PDB entry 7WMC | X-ray diffraction, 2.55 A resolution | chains A and E of the 5 polymer chains in the assembly

# Chain A
Molecule: Nicotinamide N-methyltransferase
Source organism: Homo sapiens
Notes: EC 2.1.1.1
UniProtKB: P40261 (NNMT_HUMAN); numbering as in UniProt (aligned over 3-260)
Chain sequence (259 residues; each row starts with the number of its first residue):
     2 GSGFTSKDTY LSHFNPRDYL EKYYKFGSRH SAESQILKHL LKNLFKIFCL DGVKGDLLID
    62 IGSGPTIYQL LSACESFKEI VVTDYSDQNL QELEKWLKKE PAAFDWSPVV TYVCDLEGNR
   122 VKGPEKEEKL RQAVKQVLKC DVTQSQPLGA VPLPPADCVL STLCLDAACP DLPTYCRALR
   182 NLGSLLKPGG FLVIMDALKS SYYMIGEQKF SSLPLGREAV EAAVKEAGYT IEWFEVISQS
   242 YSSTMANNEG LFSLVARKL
Not modelled in the structure: 2-3, 200-216, 239-250
Construct notes: expression tag (2); conflict A103 (Glu in P40261)
Swiss-Prot annotation at these positions:
  - binding site (S-adenosyl-L-methionine): Y20, Y25, G63, Y69, D85, N90, D142, V143, T163
  - binding site (nicotinamide): D197, S213
  - modified residue: R18 (Citrulline), K39 (N6-acetyllysine), R132 (Citrulline), R181 (Citrulline)
  - mutagenesis: R18 (R18K: Has no effect on N-methyltransferase activity), Y20 (Y20A: Loss of N-methyltransferase activity; Y20F: Decreases N-methyltransferase activity), R132 (R132K: Loss of N-methyltransferase activity like its citrullinated counterpart), R181 (R181K: Has no effect on N-methyltransferase activity), D197 (D197A: Loss of N-methyltransferase activity), S201 (S201A: Has no effect on N-methyltransferase activity), S213 (S213A: Has no effect on N-methyltransferase activity)

# Chain E
Molecule: Peptide1
Chain sequence (10 residues; numbered 600 to 609; the number before each row is that of its first residue):
   600 GFXRGXWPCG
Not modelled in the structure: 609
Modified residues: XA6 ((2S)-3-(4-aminocarbonylphenyl)-2-azanyl-propanoic acid) at position 602; 2IQ (2-(hexylamino)ethanoic acid) at position 605

# How chain A and chain E interact
Contacting residue pairs - 15 pairs, chain A then chain E:
  E22(A) - R603(E)  hydrogen bond (backbone-side chain)
  K23(A) - R603(E)
  K26(A) - R603(E)
  F27(A) - G600(E)
  F27(A) - F601(E)
  F27(A) - XA6_602(E)
  F27(A) - R603(E)
  G28(A) - C608(E)
  H31(A) - R603(E)
  H31(A) - G604(E)  hydrogen bond (side chain-backbone)
  S32(A) - P607(E)
  L38(A) - 2IQ_605(E)
  K39(A) - 2IQ_605(E)
  L42(A) - 2IQ_605(E)
  P109(A) - 2IQ_605(E)
Also at the interface, not in a pair above, chain A (14 interface residues in all): S35, V110, Y113

# Overview
Chain A and chain E form an interface of 14 and 8 residues respectively, with 2 hydrogen bonds. Polar pairs
include E22(A)-R603(E) and H31(A)-G604(E). From UniProt: 9 S-adenosyl-L-methionine-binding residues,
nicotinamide-binding residues D197(A) and S213(A) and 7 mutagenesis sites on chain A.
Here chain A is Nicotinamide N-methyltransferase (Homo sapiens) and chain E is Peptide1. Entry 7WMC (Crystal
structure of macrocyclic peptide 1 bound to human Nicotinamide N-methyltransferase) was determined by X-ray
diffraction together with 7WMT from the same study.
